Entry 6OIV (X-ray diffraction, 3.06 A resolution); this record covers chains A and F of the 6 polymer chains in the assembly.

Chain A (and F):
Protein: Deoxyguanosinetriphosphate triphosphohydrolase
Source organism: Escherichia coli (strain K12)
Notes: EC 3.1.5.1; chain F of this document is another copy of the same molecule, construct and numbering; everything in this record applies to it too
UniProtKB: P15723 (DGTP_ECOLI); residue numbers follow UniProt; this construct covers 2-12, 14-367, 369-505
Sequence (505 residues; each row starts with the number of its first residue; note: 2 numbers in that range are skipped by the numbering (no residue carries them; nothing is unmodelled there)):
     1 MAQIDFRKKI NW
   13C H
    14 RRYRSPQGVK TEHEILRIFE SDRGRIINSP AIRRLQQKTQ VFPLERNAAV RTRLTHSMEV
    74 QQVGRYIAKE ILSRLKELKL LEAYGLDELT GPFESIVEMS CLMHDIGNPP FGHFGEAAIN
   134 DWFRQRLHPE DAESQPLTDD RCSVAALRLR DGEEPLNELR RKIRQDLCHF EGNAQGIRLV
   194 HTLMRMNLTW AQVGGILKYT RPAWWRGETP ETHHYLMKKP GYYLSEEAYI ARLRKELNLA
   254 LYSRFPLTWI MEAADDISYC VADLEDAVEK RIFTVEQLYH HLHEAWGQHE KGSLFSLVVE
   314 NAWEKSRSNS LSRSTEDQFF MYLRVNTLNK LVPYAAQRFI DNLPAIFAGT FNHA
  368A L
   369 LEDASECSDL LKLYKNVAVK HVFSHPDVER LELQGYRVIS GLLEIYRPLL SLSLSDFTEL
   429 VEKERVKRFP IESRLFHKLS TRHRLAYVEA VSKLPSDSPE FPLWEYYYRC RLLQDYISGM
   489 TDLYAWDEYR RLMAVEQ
Not modelled in the structure: 1, 322-326, 505 (chain F: 1-2, 505)
Modified positions: Mse1 (selenomethionine); Mse71, Mse112, Mse116, Mse197, Mse199, Mse230, Mse264, Mse334, Mse488, Mse501 (selenomethionine; parent Met)
Construct notes: initiating methionine (1)
Bound ions: Mn2+: His117, Asp268
What the authors report for this chain:
  - Mn2+ coordination: His69, His117, Asp268
  - conformationally variable residues: Asp118
  - catalytic residues: His126, Glu129 (proposed by the authors, not directly observed)
  - catalytic residues: Tyr272
  - mutagenesis - H126A, E129A, Y272A: unchanged expression

Chain A / chain F interface:
Pairs across the interface - 80 pairs, chain A then chain F:
  Tyr16(A) - Leu324(F)  hydrophobic
  Arg17(A) - Leu324(F)
  Arg17(A) - Arg326(F)
  Arg17(A) - Mse334(F)
  Arg17(A) - Tyr335(F)  hydrogen bond
  Leu29(A) - Lys82(F)
  Arg30(A) - Tyr79(F)
  Glu33(A) - Gln75(F)  hydrogen bond
  Glu33(A) - Arg78(F)  salt bridge
  Glu33(A) - Lys82(F)
  Arg36(A) - Gln75(F)  hydrogen bond
  Arg36(A) - Arg78(F)
  Gly37(A) - Arg337(F)
  Arg38(A) - Mse334(F)
  Arg38(A) - Arg337(F)
  Ile40(A) - Mse71(F)
  Ile40(A) - Gln75(F)
  Asn41(A) - Arg64(F)
  Asn41(A) - Glu72(F)
  Asn41(A) - Arg337(F)
  Arg46(A) - Ala61(F)
  Arg46(A) - Ala62(F)  hydrogen bond (side chain-backbone)
  Arg46(A) - Arg64(F)
  Arg46(A) - Glu72(F)  salt bridge
  Gln49(A) - Gln49(F)
  Gln49(A) - Thr65(F)  hydrogen bond
  Gln49(A) - Leu67(F)
  Gln49(A) - Thr68(F)
  Gln50(A) - Glu58(F)  hydrogen bond (side chain-backbone)
  Gln50(A) - Arg59(F)
  Gln50(A) - Asn60(F)
  Gln50(A) - Ala61(F)
  Glu58(A) - Gln50(F)  hydrogen bond (backbone-side chain)
  Arg59(A) - Gln50(F)
  Arg59(A) - Thr489(F)
  Arg59(A) - Leu491(F)
  Arg59(A) - Tyr492(F)
  Arg59(A) - Asp495(F)  salt bridge
  Asn60(A) - Gln50(F)
  Ala61(A) - Arg46(F)
  Ala61(A) - Arg47(F)
  Ala61(A) - Gln49(F)
  Ala61(A) - Gln50(F)  hydrogen bond (backbone-side chain)
  Ala62(A) - Arg46(F)  hydrogen bond (backbone-side chain)
  Val63(A) - Gln49(F)
  Arg64(A) - Asn41(F)
  Arg64(A) - Arg46(F)
  Thr65(A) - Gln49(F)  hydrogen bond
  Leu67(A) - Leu67(F)  hydrophobic
  Thr68(A) - Arg46(F)
  Thr68(A) - Gln49(F)
  Mse71(A) - Ile40(F)
  Glu72(A) - Asn41(F)
  Glu72(A) - Arg46(F)  salt bridge
  Gln75(A) - Glu33(F)  hydrogen bond
  Gln75(A) - Arg36(F)  hydrogen bond
  Gln75(A) - Ile40(F)
  Arg78(A) - Glu33(F)  salt bridge
  Arg78(A) - Arg36(F)
  Arg78(A) - Arg78(F)
  Tyr79(A) - Arg30(F)
  Lys82(A) - Leu29(F)
  Lys82(A) - Glu33(F)
  Glu83(A) - His26(F)
  Arg198(A) - Leu324(F)  hydrogen bond (side chain-backbone)
  Arg198(A) - Ser325(F)  hydrogen bond
  Arg198(A) - Arg326(F)  hydrogen bond (backbone-side chain)
  Mse199(A) - Arg326(F)
  Mse199(A) - Mse334(F)
  Asn200(A) - Leu324(F)
  Tyr335(A) - Arg17(F)  hydrogen bond
  Arg337(A) - Gly37(F)
  Arg337(A) - Arg38(F)
  Arg337(A) - Asn41(F)
  Leu453(A) - Ser325(F)
  Glu457(A) - Ser325(F)  hydrogen bond
  Thr489(A) - Arg59(F)
  Leu491(A) - Arg59(F)
  Tyr492(A) - Arg59(F)
  Arg499(A) - Arg59(F)
Interface residues without a listed pair, chain A (48 interface residues in all): His26, Arg47, Ser108, Glu111, Gln331, Mse334, Asp495
Interface residues without a listed pair, chain F (44 interface residues in all): Val63, Glu83, Ser108, Glu111, Asp279

Overview:
48 residues of chain A face 44 of chain F across their interface, with 17 hydrogen bonds and 5 salt bridges.
Polar contacts include Glu33(A)-Arg78(F), Arg46(A)-Glu72(F) and Arg59(A)-Asp495(F). His117(A) and Asp268(A)
coordinate Mn2+. From the paper: catalytic residues His126(A), Glu129(A) and Tyr272(A); H126A, E129A and Y272A
of chain A leave expression unchanged.
Both chains are Deoxyguanosinetriphosphate triphosphohydrolase (Escherichia coli (strain K12)). Entry 6OIV
(XFEL structure of Escherichia coli dGTPase) was determined by X-ray diffraction (same publication as 6OI7,
6OIW, 6OIY and 6OIX).
